PDB entry 6R1U | electron microscopy, 4.36 A resolution (low resolution: residue-level contacts below are approximate; hydrogen-bond / salt-bridge calls are withheld) | chains G and I of the 13 polymer chains in the assembly

# Chain G
Name: Histone H2A
Organism: Xenopus laevis
Reference sequence: Q6AZJ8 (Q6AZJ8_XENLA); residues 1-129 here correspond to UniProt positions 2-130 (UniProt number = residue number + 1)
Sequence (129 residues; numbered 1 to 129; the number before each row is that of its first residue):
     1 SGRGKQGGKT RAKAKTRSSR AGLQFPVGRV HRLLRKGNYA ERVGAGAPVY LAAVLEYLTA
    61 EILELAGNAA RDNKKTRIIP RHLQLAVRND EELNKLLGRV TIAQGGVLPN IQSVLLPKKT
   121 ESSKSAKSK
Disordered / not traced: 1-7, 121-129

# Chain I
Molecule: 147-nt DNA strand
Sequence (147 nucleotides; row label = number of the first residue in the row; numbers below 1 keep their minus sign (DA-73 is residue -73)):
   -73 ATCGGATGTA TATATCTGAC ACGTGCCTGG AGACTAGGGA GTAATCCCCT TGGCGGTTAA
   -13 AACGCGGGGG ACAGCGCGTA CGTGCGTTTA AGCGGTGCTA GAGCTGTCTA CGACCAATTG
    47 AGCGGCCTCG GCACCGGGAT TCTCGAT

# Interface between chain G and chain I
Residue-residue contacts (17):
  Thr10(G) with DT44(I)
  Arg29(G) with DG48(I); DC49(I)
  Glu41(G) with DA39(I)
  Arg42(G) with DG38(I); DA39(I)
  Val43(G) with DG38(I); DA39(I)
  Gly44(G) with DG38(I)
  Ala45(G) with DG38(I)
  Lys75(G) with DC58(I); DA59(I)
  Thr76(G) with DG57(I); DC58(I)
  Arg77(G) with DG57(I); DC58(I)
  Lys119(G) with DT69(I)
Interface residues without a listed pair, chain G (12 interface residues in all): Arg35
Interface residues without a listed pair, chain I (10 interface residues in all): DC37

# Summary
12 residues of chain G and 10 residues of chain I are in contact.
Chain G is Histone H2A (Xenopus laevis) and chain I is a 147-nt DNA strand; the structure, Structure of
LSD2/NPAC-linker/nucleosome core particle complex: Class 2, was determined by electron microscopy, deposited
together with 6R1T and 6R25.
